PDB entry 1TWG | X-ray diffraction, 3.30 A resolution | chains C and K of the 10 polymer chains in the assembly

== Chain C ==
Protein: DNA-directed RNA polymerase II 45 kDa polypeptide
Organism: Saccharomyces cerevisiae
Notes: EC 2.7.7.6
UniProtKB: P16370 (RPB3_YEAST); residues 1-318 here = UniProt positions 1-318
Chain sequence (318 residues; row label = number of the first residue in the row):
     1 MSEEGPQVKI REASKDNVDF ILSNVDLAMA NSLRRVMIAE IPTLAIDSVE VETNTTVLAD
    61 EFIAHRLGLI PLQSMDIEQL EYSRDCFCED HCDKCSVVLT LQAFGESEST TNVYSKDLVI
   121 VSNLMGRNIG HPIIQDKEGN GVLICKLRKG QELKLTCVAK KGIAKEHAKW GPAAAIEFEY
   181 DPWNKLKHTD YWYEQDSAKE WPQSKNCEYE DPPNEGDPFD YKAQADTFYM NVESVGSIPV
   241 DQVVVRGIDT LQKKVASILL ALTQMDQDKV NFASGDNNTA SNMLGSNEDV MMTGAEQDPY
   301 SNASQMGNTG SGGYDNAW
Disordered / not traced: 1-2, 269-318
UniProt features mapped onto this chain:
  - binding site (Zn(2+)): Cys-86, Cys-88, Cys-92, Cys-95
  - modified residue: Ser-2 (N-acetylserine)
  - natural variant: Ala-30 (A30D: In mutant RPB3-1)
  - mutagenesis: Lys-9 (K9E: Transcript termination readthrough)
Bound ions: Zn2+: Cys-86, Cys-88, Cys-92, Cys-95

== Chain K ==
Protein: DNA-directed RNA polymerase II 13.6 kDa polypeptide
Organism: Saccharomyces cerevisiae
Notes: EC 2.7.7.6
UniProtKB: P38902 (RPB11_YEAST); numbering as in UniProt (aligned over 1-120)
Chain sequence (120 residues; row label = number of the first residue in the row):
     1 MNAPDRFELF LLGEGESKLK IDPDTKAPNA VVITFEKEDH TLGNLIRAEL LNDRKVLFAA
    61 YKVEHPFFAR FKLRIQTTEG YDPKDALKNA CNSIINKLGA LKTNFETEWN LQTLAADDAF
Disordered / not traced: 115-120
UniProt features mapped onto this chain:
  - mutagenesis: Glu-108 (E108G/V: Transcript termination readthrough; E108K: Transcript termination readthrough. Lethal), Leu-111 (L111P: Transcript termination readthrough), Leu-114 (L114P: Transcript termination readthrough)

== How chain C and chain K interact ==
Pairs across the interface (66; chain C residue first):
  Glu-3(C) with Thr-103(K); Asn-104(K); Thr-107(K)
  Pro-6(C) with Lys-97(K); Ala-100(K); Leu-101(K); Asn-104(K), hydrogen bond (backbone-side chain)
  Gln-7(C) with Asn-104(K), hydrogen bond
  Val-8(C) with Leu-101(K), hydrophobic; Phe-105(K), hydrophobic
  Lys-9(C) with Glu-108(K)
  Ile-10(C) with Phe-105(K), hydrophobic; Glu-108(K)
  Ala-13(C) with Trp-109(K), hydrophobic; Leu-114(K)
  Ser-14(C) with Leu-114(K)
  Val-18(C) with Trp-109(K), hydrophobic
  Leu-22(C) with Leu-101(K), hydrophobic
  Asp-26(C) with Glu-49(K); Asn-52(K)
  Ala-28(C) with Asn-44(K)
  Met-29(C) with Leu-45(K), hydrophobic; Lys-97(K); Leu-98(K), hydrophobic
  Ser-32(C) with Thr-41(K), hydrogen bond (side chain-backbone); Leu-45(K)
  Arg-35(C) with Asp-39(K), salt bridge; His-40(K); Thr-41(K), hydrogen bond
  Val-36(C) with Thr-41(K)
  Arg-84(C) with Leu-11(K)
  Lys-165(C) with Arg-6(K), hydrogen bond (backbone-side chain); Leu-9(K); Asp-39(K), salt bridge
  Glu-166(C) with Arg-6(K); Phe-10(K)
  Asp-241(C) with Phe-105(K); Trp-109(K)
  Val-244(C) with Phe-105(K), hydrophobic
  Val-245(C) with Phe-105(K), hydrophobic; Glu-106(K)
  Ile-248(C) with Leu-98(K), hydrophobic; Leu-101(K), hydrophobic; Lys-102(K)
  Asp-249(C) with Lys-102(K), salt bridge
  Leu-251(C) with Leu-98(K), hydrophobic
  Gln-252(C) with Ile-95(K), hydrogen bond (side chain-backbone); Leu-98(K); Gly-99(K); Lys-102(K)
  Lys-254(C) with Glu-38(K), salt bridge; Leu-42(K)
  Val-255(C) with Cys-91(K), hydrophobic; Ile-94(K), hydrophobic; Ile-95(K), hydrophobic
  Ile-258(C) with Leu-19(K), hydrophobic; Phe-35(K), hydrophobic; Cys-91(K), hydrophobic
  Leu-259(C) with Cys-91(K), hydrophobic; Asn-92(K)
  Leu-262(C) with Leu-19(K), hydrophobic; Lys-84(K); Lys-88(K)
  Met-265(C) with Leu-19(K); Ile-21(K), hydrophobic
  Asp-266(C) with Lys-84(K), salt bridge
Other interface residues (no listed pair), chain C (40 interface residues in all): Lys-15, Glu-40, Ile-163, Ala-164, His-167, Ala-256, Ala-261
Other interface residues (no listed pair), chain K (43 interface residues in all): Phe-7, Ser-17, Lys-18, Ile-46, Ala-48, Leu-87, Gln-112

== Overview ==
40 residues of chain C and 43 residues of chain K are in contact; the contacts include 6 hydrogen bonds and 5
salt bridges. Among the polar pairs are Arg-35(C)/Asp-39(K), Lys-165(C)/Asp-39(K) and Asp-249(C)/Lys-102(K).
Chain C is DNA-directed RNA polymerase II 45 kDa polypeptide and chain K is DNA-directed RNA polymerase II
13.6 kDa polypeptide, both from Saccharomyces cerevisiae; the structure, RNA polymerase II complexed with CTP,
was determined by X-ray diffraction, deposited together with 1R9S, 1R9T, 1TWA, 1TWC, 1TWF and 1TWH.
